8RP5 - chains A and B; structure by X-ray diffraction, 1.85 A resolution.

Chain A (and B):
Protein: Alpha-methylacyl-CoA racemase
Organism: Mycobacterium tuberculosis
Notes: EC 5.1.99.4; chain B of this document is another copy of the same molecule, construct and numbering; everything in this record applies to it too
UniProt: O06543 (AMACR_MYCTU); numbering as in UniProt (aligned over 1-360)
Amino-acid sequence (365 residues; numbered 0 to 364; the number before each row is that of its first residue; numbering starts at 0):
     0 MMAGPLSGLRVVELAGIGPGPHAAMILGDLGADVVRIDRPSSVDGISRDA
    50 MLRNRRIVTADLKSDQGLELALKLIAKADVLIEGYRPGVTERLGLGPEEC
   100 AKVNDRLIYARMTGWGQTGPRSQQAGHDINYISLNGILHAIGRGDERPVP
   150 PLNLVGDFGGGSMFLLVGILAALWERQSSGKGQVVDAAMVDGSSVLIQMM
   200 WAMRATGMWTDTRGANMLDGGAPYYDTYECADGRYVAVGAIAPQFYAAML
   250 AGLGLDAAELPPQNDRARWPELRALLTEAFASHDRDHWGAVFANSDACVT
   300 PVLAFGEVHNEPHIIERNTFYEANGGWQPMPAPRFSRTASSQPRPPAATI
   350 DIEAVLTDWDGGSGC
Not modelled in the structure: 0, 40-44, 360-364
Sequence notes: initiating methionine (0); engineered mutation A241 (Glu in O06543); expression tag (361-364)
Swiss-Prot annotation at these positions:
  - active site: H126 (Proton acceptor), D156 (Proton donor)
  - binding site (substrate): R38, A59 to K62, G83 to R85, R91, G125 to Y130
  - mutagenesis: R52 (R52A: 15.7% of wild-type activity), I56 (I56P: 28.8% of wild-type activity), E82 (E82A: 12.5% of wild-type activity), R91 (R91A: 19.9% of wild-type activity), M111 (M111P: 5.2% of wild-type activity), H126 (H126A: 4.5% of wild-type activity), D156 (D156A: 17.6 of wild-type activity), D190 (D190A: 3.3% of wild-type activity), C297 (C297A: 6.2% of wild-type activity), H312 (H312A: 10.1% of wild-type activity)
What the authors report for this chain:
  - mutagenesis - E241A: decreased catalytic activity

Interface between chain A and chain B:
Residue-residue contacts (310; chain A residue first):
  P4(A) - A170(B)
  P4(A) - W173(B)
  P4(A) - E174(B)
  L5(A) - A170(B)  hydrophobic
  L5(A) - W173(B)
  S6(A) - W173(B)
  L8(A) - W173(B)  hydrophobic
  G17(A) - M198(B)
  H21(A) - V194(B)  hydrogen bond (side chain-backbone)
  H21(A) - L195(B)
  M24(A) - V194(B)  hydrophobic
  M24(A) - Q197(B)
  L29(A) - A170(B)  hydrophobic
  R47(A) - T205(B)
  D48(A) - A201(B)
  A49(A) - Q197(B)  hydrogen bond (backbone-side chain)
  M50(A) - Q197(B)
  M50(A) - M198(B)  hydrophobic
  R85(A) - D295(B)  salt bridge
  W114(A) - H312(B)  hydrogen bond (backbone-side chain)
  W114(A) - R316(B)  hydrogen bond (backbone-side chain)
  T117(A) - H312(B)
  T117(A) - R316(B)
  G118(A) - H312(B)
  P119(A) - P311(B)
  P119(A) - H312(B)
  P119(A) - E315(B)
  R120(A) - T299(B)
  R120(A) - E310(B)  salt bridge
  R120(A) - H312(B)  hydrogen bond (backbone-side chain)
  Q123(A) - N293(B)
  Q123(A) - S294(B)
  Q123(A) - D295(B)
  A124(A) - F244(B)  hydrophobic
  A124(A) - D295(B)  hydrogen bond (backbone-side chain)
  A124(A) - C297(B)  hydrophobic
  G125(A) - C297(B)
  H126(A) - Y224(B)
  H126(A) - G238(B)
  D127(A) - Y224(B)
  I128(A) - Y224(B)  hydrogen bond (backbone-side chain)
  I128(A) - D225(B)
  I128(A) - V237(B)
  I128(A) - G238(B)
  N129(A) - A236(B)
  N129(A) - G238(B)
  N129(A) - C297(B)  hydrogen bond (side chain-backbone)
  N129(A) - T299(B)  hydrogen bond
  S132(A) - A236(B)
  S132(A) - T299(B)  hydrogen bond
  S132(A) - P300(B)  hydrogen bond (side chain-backbone)
  S132(A) - V301(B)
  S132(A) - L302(B)  hydrogen bond (backbone-backbone)
  L133(A) - L302(B)
  L133(A) - V307(B)
  L133(A) - E310(B)
  N134(A) - F304(B)
  N134(A) - V307(B)
  G135(A) - L302(B)
  G135(A) - F304(B)
  G135(A) - V307(B)
  L137(A) - T226(B)
  L137(A) - A236(B)  hydrophobic
  H138(A) - V301(B)
  H138(A) - L302(B)
  H138(A) - A303(B)
  A139(A) - L151(B)
  A139(A) - F304(B)  hydrophobic
  I140(A) - L151(B)  hydrophobic
  R142(A) - R146(B)
  R142(A) - P147(B)  hydrogen bond (side chain-backbone)
  R142(A) - V148(B)
  E145(A) - R142(B)  salt bridge
  R146(A) - R142(B)
  R146(A) - D225(B)  salt bridge
  R146(A) - T226(B)  hydrogen bond (side chain-backbone)
  R146(A) - Y234(B)
  R146(A) - R272(B)
  P147(A) - R142(B)  hydrogen bond (backbone-side chain)
  P147(A) - T226(B)  hydrogen bond (backbone-side chain)
  P147(A) - Y234(B)
  V148(A) - G141(B)
  V148(A) - R142(B)
  V148(A) - D218(B)
  P149(A) - L217(B)
  P149(A) - D225(B)
  P150(A) - P150(B)  hydrophobic
  L151(A) - A139(B)
  L151(A) - I196(B)  hydrophobic
  L151(A) - W208(B)  hydrophobic
  L151(A) - L217(B)
  L151(A) - D218(B)
  N152(A) - M198(B)
  N152(A) - M199(B)
  N152(A) - L217(B)
  L153(A) - I136(B)  hydrophobic
  L153(A) - L195(B)
  L153(A) - I196(B)  hydrophobic
  F157(A) - L195(B)
  F157(A) - M198(B)  hydrophobic
  G158(A) - G158(B)
  G158(A) - L195(B)
  M162(A) - M162(B)
  M162(A) - F163(B)  hydrophobic
  M162(A) - V166(B)  hydrophobic
  M162(A) - L195(B)  hydrophobic
  F163(A) - I25(B)  hydrophobic
  F163(A) - M162(B)  hydrophobic
  F163(A) - A331(B)
  F163(A) - P332(B)
  L165(A) - V166(B)  hydrophobic
  V166(A) - L29(B)  hydrophobic
  V166(A) - M162(B)  hydrophobic
  V166(A) - L165(B)  hydrophobic
  V166(A) - L169(B)
  G167(A) - P332(B)
  G167(A) - F334(B)
  L169(A) - V166(B)
  L169(A) - L169(B)  hydrophobic
  A170(A) - P4(B)
  A170(A) - L5(B)  hydrophobic
  A170(A) - L169(B)
  W173(A) - P4(B)
  W173(A) - L5(B)
  W173(A) - S6(B)
  W173(A) - L8(B)  hydrophobic
  W173(A) - R175(B)
  E174(A) - P4(B)
  E174(A) - R336(B)  salt bridge
  E174(A) - T337(B)
  R175(A) - W173(B)
  Q176(A) - Q176(B)
  S178(A) - R336(B)  hydrogen bond
  K180(A) - R336(B)  hydrogen bond (backbone-side chain)
  G181(A) - R336(B)  hydrogen bond (backbone-side chain)
  Q182(A) - F334(B)
  Q182(A) - S335(B)
  Q182(A) - R336(B)  hydrogen bond (side chain-backbone)
  Q182(A) - T337(B)  hydrogen bond (side chain-backbone)
  V183(A) - R333(B)
  V183(A) - F334(B)
  V183(A) - S335(B)  hydrogen bond (backbone-side chain)
  V184(A) - P332(B)  hydrophobic
  V184(A) - R333(B)
  D185(A) - R316(B)  salt bridge
  D185(A) - P332(B)
  D185(A) - R333(B)  hydrogen bond (backbone-backbone)
  A186(A) - P332(B)  hydrophobic
  A187(A) - R316(B)
  V189(A) - I313(B)  hydrophobic
  V189(A) - R316(B)
  D190(A) - R316(B)  salt bridge
  D190(A) - T318(B)  hydrogen bond
  D190(A) - A331(B)
  D190(A) - R333(B)  salt bridge
  S193(A) - T318(B)
  S193(A) - F319(B)
  S193(A) - P328(B)
  V194(A) - H21(B)  hydrogen bond (backbone-side chain)
  V194(A) - M24(B)  hydrophobic
  V194(A) - I25(B)  hydrophobic
  V194(A) - P328(B)
  V194(A) - M329(B)
  V194(A) - A331(B)  hydrophobic
  L195(A) - H21(B)
  L195(A) - L153(B)
  L195(A) - F157(B)
  L195(A) - G158(B)
  L195(A) - M162(B)  hydrophobic
  I196(A) - L151(B)  hydrophobic
  I196(A) - L153(B)  hydrophobic
  I196(A) - F304(B)  hydrophobic
  Q197(A) - M24(B)
  Q197(A) - A49(B)  hydrogen bond (side chain-backbone)
  Q197(A) - M50(B)
  Q197(A) - Q327(B)
  Q197(A) - P328(B)
  M198(A) - M50(B)  hydrophobic
  M198(A) - N152(B)
  M198(A) - F157(B)  hydrophobic
  M199(A) - N152(B)
  W200(A) - F304(B)
  W200(A) - F319(B)
  W200(A) - W326(B)
  W200(A) - Q327(B)  hydrogen bond (backbone-side chain)
  A201(A) - D48(B)
  A201(A) - Q327(B)  hydrogen bond (backbone-side chain)
  R203(A) - F304(B)
  R203(A) - G305(B)
  A204(A) - R47(B)
  A204(A) - G324(B)
  T205(A) - R47(B)
  W208(A) - L151(B)  hydrophobic
  W208(A) - F304(B)
  D210(A) - F304(B)
  D210(A) - G305(B)  hydrogen bond (side chain-backbone)
  L217(A) - P149(B)
  L217(A) - L151(B)
  L217(A) - N152(B)
  D218(A) - V148(B)
  D218(A) - L151(B)
  Y224(A) - H126(B)
  Y224(A) - D127(B)
  Y224(A) - I128(B)  hydrogen bond (side chain-backbone)
  D225(A) - I128(B)
  D225(A) - R146(B)  salt bridge
  D225(A) - P149(B)
  T226(A) - L137(B)
  T226(A) - R146(B)  hydrogen bond (backbone-side chain)
  T226(A) - P147(B)  hydrogen bond (side chain-backbone)
  Y234(A) - R146(B)
  Y234(A) - P147(B)
  A236(A) - I128(B)  hydrophobic
  A236(A) - N129(B)
  A236(A) - S132(B)
  A236(A) - L137(B)  hydrophobic
  V237(A) - I128(B)
  G238(A) - H126(B)
  G238(A) - I128(B)
  G238(A) - N129(B)
  I240(A) - H126(B)
  F244(A) - A124(B)  hydrophobic
  R272(A) - R146(B)
  F291(A) - Q123(B)  hydrogen bond (backbone-side chain)
  A292(A) - R120(B)
  A292(A) - Q123(B)  hydrogen bond (backbone-side chain)
  N293(A) - Q123(B)
  S294(A) - Q123(B)  hydrogen bond (backbone-side chain)
  D295(A) - Q123(B)
  D295(A) - A124(B)  hydrogen bond (side chain-backbone)
  C297(A) - A124(B)
  C297(A) - G125(B)
  C297(A) - N129(B)  hydrogen bond (backbone-side chain)
  T299(A) - N129(B)  hydrogen bond
  T299(A) - S132(B)  hydrogen bond
  P300(A) - S132(B)  hydrogen bond (backbone-side chain)
  V301(A) - S132(B)
  V301(A) - H138(B)
  L302(A) - S132(B)  hydrogen bond (backbone-backbone)
  L302(A) - L133(B)
  L302(A) - G135(B)
  L302(A) - H138(B)
  A303(A) - H138(B)
  F304(A) - G135(B)
  F304(A) - A139(B)  hydrophobic
  F304(A) - I196(B)  hydrophobic
  F304(A) - W200(B)
  F304(A) - R203(B)
  F304(A) - W208(B)
  F304(A) - D210(B)
  G305(A) - R203(B)
  G305(A) - D210(B)  hydrogen bond (backbone-side chain)
  V307(A) - L133(B)
  V307(A) - N134(B)
  V307(A) - G135(B)
  V307(A) - W200(B)  hydrophobic
  E310(A) - R120(B)  salt bridge
  E310(A) - L133(B)
  H312(A) - W114(B)  hydrogen bond (side chain-backbone)
  H312(A) - T117(B)
  H312(A) - G118(B)
  H312(A) - P119(B)
  H312(A) - R120(B)  hydrogen bond (side chain-backbone)
  H312(A) - S121(B)
  I313(A) - V189(B)  hydrophobic
  E315(A) - P119(B)
  R316(A) - W114(B)  hydrogen bond (side chain-backbone)
  R316(A) - G115(B)
  R316(A) - T117(B)
  R316(A) - D185(B)  salt bridge
  R316(A) - A187(B)
  R316(A) - V189(B)
  R316(A) - D190(B)  salt bridge
  T318(A) - D190(B)  hydrogen bond
  T318(A) - S193(B)
  F319(A) - S193(B)
  F319(A) - W200(B)
  N323(A) - A204(B)
  W326(A) - W200(B)
  Q327(A) - Q197(B)
  Q327(A) - W200(B)
  Q327(A) - A201(B)
  P328(A) - S193(B)
  P328(A) - V194(B)  hydrophobic
  P328(A) - Q197(B)
  M329(A) - V194(B)
  A331(A) - F163(B)
  A331(A) - D190(B)
  A331(A) - G191(B)
  A331(A) - V194(B)  hydrophobic
  P332(A) - F163(B)
  P332(A) - G167(B)
  P332(A) - V184(B)  hydrophobic
  P332(A) - D185(B)
  R333(A) - V183(B)
  R333(A) - V184(B)
  R333(A) - D185(B)  hydrogen bond (backbone-backbone)
  R333(A) - D190(B)  salt bridge
  F334(A) - G167(B)
  F334(A) - Q182(B)
  F334(A) - V183(B)
  S335(A) - Q182(B)
  S335(A) - V183(B)  hydrogen bond (side chain-backbone)
  R336(A) - E174(B)  salt bridge
  R336(A) - S178(B)
  R336(A) - K180(B)  hydrogen bond (side chain-backbone)
  R336(A) - G181(B)  hydrogen bond (side chain-backbone)
  R336(A) - Q182(B)  hydrogen bond (backbone-side chain)
  T337(A) - E174(B)
  T337(A) - Q182(B)  hydrogen bond (backbone-side chain)
Other interface residues (no listed pair), chain A (145 interface residues in all): G7, I25, D28, R52, G115, S121, Q122, I136, G141, V154, A171, L172, G191, R212, G219, Y227, V298, P311, P330
Other interface residues (no listed pair), chain B (142 interface residues in all): G7, D28, R52, D78, Q122, I140, E145, V154, A171, L172, A186, R212, G219, I240, V298, N323, P330
Interface features reported in the paper:
  - pairs named by the authors: H126(A)-A241(B) (water-mediated contact)

Summary:
145 residues of chain A face 142 of chain B across their interface, with 52 hydrogen bonds and 14 salt
bridges. Among the polar pairs are R85(A)-D295(B), R120(A)-E310(B) and E145(A)-R142(B). The authors report a
water-mediated contact between H126(A) and A241(B). From the paper: E241A of chain A reduces catalytic
activity.
Chain A and chain B are both Alpha-methylacyl-CoA racemase (Mycobacterium tuberculosis); the structure,
Alpha-Methylacyl-CoA racemase from Mycobacterium tuberculosis (E241A mutant), was determined by X-ray
diffraction, deposited together with 8RMW, 8RP3 and 8RP4.
